PDB entry 3X2R | X-ray diffraction, 2.90 A resolution | chains B and E of the 9 polymer chains in the assembly

== Chain B (and E) ==
Protein: CsgG
Organism: Escherichia coli Xuzhou21
Notes: fragment: Chymotrypsin digest fragment; chain E of this document is another copy of the same molecule, construct and numbering; everything in this record applies to it too
UniProtKB: I1ZTN7 (I1ZTN7_ECOLX); residues 1-277 here = UniProt positions 1-277
Chain sequence (277 residues; each row starts with the number of its first residue):
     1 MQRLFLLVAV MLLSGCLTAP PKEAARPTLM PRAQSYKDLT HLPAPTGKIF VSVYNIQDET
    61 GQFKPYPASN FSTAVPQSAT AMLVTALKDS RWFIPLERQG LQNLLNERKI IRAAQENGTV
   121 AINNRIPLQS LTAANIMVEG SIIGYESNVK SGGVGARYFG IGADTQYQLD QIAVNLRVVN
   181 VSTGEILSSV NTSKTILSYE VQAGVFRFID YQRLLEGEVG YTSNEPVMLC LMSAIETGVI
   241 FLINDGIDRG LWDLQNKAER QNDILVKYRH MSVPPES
Disordered / not traced: 1-47, 117-128, 211-212, 252-277 (chain E: 1-40, 117-128, 211-212, 253-277)

== Interface between chain B and chain E ==
Residue-residue contacts - 103 pairs, chain B then chain E:
  Ser-52(B) / Glu-107(E)  hydrogen bond
  Tyr-54(B) / Asn-103(E)  hydrogen bond (side chain-backbone)
  Tyr-54(B) / Asn-106(E)
  Tyr-54(B) / Glu-107(E)  hydrogen bond
  Tyr-54(B) / Ile-110(E)
  Glu-59(B) / Pro-76(E)
  Glu-59(B) / Gln-77(E)  hydrogen bond (backbone-backbone)
  Glu-59(B) / Ser-78(E)
  Thr-60(B) / Thr-73(E)
  Gly-61(B) / Ser-72(E)
  Gly-61(B) / Thr-73(E)  hydrogen bond (backbone-backbone)
  Gly-61(B) / Gln-77(E)
  Gln-62(B) / Lys-64(E)
  Gln-62(B) / Ser-72(E)
  Gln-62(B) / Thr-73(E)  hydrogen bond (side chain-backbone)
  Phe-63(B) / Ser-69(E)
  Phe-63(B) / Phe-71(E)
  Phe-63(B) / Ser-72(E)
  Lys-64(B) / Ser-69(E)
  Pro-65(B) / Pro-67(E)
  Pro-65(B) / Ala-68(E)  hydrophobic
  Pro-65(B) / Ser-69(E)
  Tyr-66(B) / Tyr-66(E)
  Tyr-66(B) / Pro-67(E)  hydrogen bond (backbone-backbone)
  Asn-70(B) / Ser-69(E)  hydrogen bond (backbone-side chain)
  Asn-70(B) / Asn-70(E)  hydrogen bond
  Asn-70(B) / Phe-71(E)
  Phe-71(B) / Phe-71(E)  hydrophobic
  Arg-98(B) / Glu-107(E)  salt bridge
  Arg-98(B) / Ile-110(E)
  Ser-130(B) / Ala-114(E)
  Leu-131(B) / Ile-110(E)
  Leu-131(B) / Ala-114(E)
  Ala-133(B) / Glu-107(E)
  Ala-133(B) / Ile-110(E)  hydrophobic
  Ala-133(B) / Ile-111(E)  hydrophobic
  Ala-134(B) / Glu-107(E)  hydrogen bond (backbone-side chain)
  Met-137(B) / Asn-103(E)
  Met-137(B) / Leu-104(E)  hydrophobic
  Met-137(B) / Glu-107(E)
  Glu-139(B) / Glu-97(E)
  Glu-139(B) / Asn-103(E)  hydrogen bond
  Ile-143(B) / Pro-76(E)
  Ile-143(B) / Ser-78(E)  hydrogen bond (backbone-side chain)
  Ile-143(B) / Met-82(E)  hydrophobic
  Ile-143(B) / Met-228(E)  hydrophobic
  Gly-144(B) / Met-228(E)
  Glu-146(B) / Pro-226(E)
  Glu-146(B) / Val-227(E)  hydrogen bond (side chain-backbone)
  Glu-146(B) / Met-228(E)
  Asn-148(B) / Asn-224(E)
  Val-149(B) / Thr-222(E)
  Val-149(B) / Ser-223(E)
  Val-149(B) / Asn-224(E)  hydrogen bond (backbone-backbone)
  Lys-150(B) / Tyr-221(E)  hydrogen bond
  Lys-150(B) / Thr-222(E)
  Ser-151(B) / Tyr-221(E)
  Ser-151(B) / Thr-222(E)  hydrogen bond (backbone-backbone)
  Gly-152(B) / Gly-220(E)
  Gly-153(B) / Val-219(E)
  Gly-153(B) / Gly-220(E)  hydrogen bond (backbone-backbone)
  Val-154(B) / Glu-218(E)
  Val-154(B) / Val-219(E)  hydrophobic
  Gly-155(B) / Gly-217(E)
  Gly-155(B) / Glu-218(E)  hydrogen bond (backbone-backbone)
  Ala-156(B) / Glu-216(E)
  Arg-157(B) / Leu-215(E)
  Arg-157(B) / Glu-216(E)  hydrogen bond (backbone-backbone)
  Tyr-158(B) / Leu-215(E)  hydrophobic
  Phe-159(B) / Arg-213(E)
  Phe-159(B) / Leu-214(E)  hydrogen bond (backbone-backbone)
  Tyr-167(B) / Tyr-221(E)
  Ala-173(B) / Met-228(E)  hydrophobic
  Asn-175(B) / Thr-85(E)
  Arg-177(B) / Glu-97(E)  salt bridge
  Arg-177(B) / Gln-99(E)
  Val-179(B) / Glu-97(E)
  Val-179(B) / Leu-104(E)  hydrophobic
  Val-181(B) / Leu-104(E)
  Val-181(B) / Glu-107(E)
  Val-181(B) / Arg-108(E)  hydrogen bond (backbone-side chain)
  Val-181(B) / Ile-111(E)  hydrophobic
  Ser-182(B) / Arg-108(E)  hydrogen bond (backbone-side chain)
  Ser-182(B) / Ser-130(E)
  Thr-183(B) / Ser-130(E)
  Thr-183(B) / Leu-131(E)
  Thr-183(B) / Thr-132(E)  hydrogen bond (backbone-backbone)
  Gly-184(B) / Leu-96(E)
  Gly-184(B) / Glu-97(E)
  Gly-184(B) / Leu-104(E)
  Gly-184(B) / Leu-131(E)
  Glu-185(B) / Phe-50(E)
  Glu-185(B) / Thr-132(E)
  Ile-186(B) / Val-84(E)  hydrophobic
  Ile-186(B) / Lys-88(E)  hydrogen bond (backbone-side chain)
  Ile-186(B) / Pro-95(E)  hydrogen bond (backbone-backbone)
  Ile-186(B) / Glu-97(E)
  Leu-187(B) / Lys-88(E)  hydrogen bond (backbone-side chain)
  Ser-188(B) / Lys-88(E)
  Ser-189(B) / Thr-85(E)
  Ser-189(B) / Lys-88(E)
  Asn-191(B) / Thr-85(E)  hydrogen bond
  Asn-191(B) / Met-232(E)
Also at the interface, not in a pair above, chain B (56 interface residues in all): Asn-55, Thr-132, Tyr-145, Ser-147, Gln-171, Asn-180, Val-190
Also at the interface, not in a pair above, chain E (53 interface residues in all): Ala-81, Asp-89, Gly-100, Gln-129, Ile-209

== In short ==
Chain B and chain E form an interface of 56 and 53 residues respectively; the contacts include 27 hydrogen
bonds and 2 salt bridges. Polar contacts include Arg-98(B)/Glu-107(E), Arg-177(B)/Glu-97(E) and
Ser-52(B)/Glu-107(E).
Chain B and chain E are both CsgG (Escherichia coli Xuzhou21); the structure, Structure of the nonameric
bacterial amyloid secretion channel CsgG, was determined by X-ray diffraction together with 4Q79 from the same
study.
